Entry 7VVL (electron microscopy, 2.80 A resolution); this record covers chains B and R of the 6 polymer chains in the assembly.

# Chain B
Molecule: Guanine nucleotide-binding protein G(I)/G(S)/G(T) subunit beta-1
Organism: Rattus norvegicus
UniProt: P54311 (GBB1_RAT); residue numbers follow UniProt; this construct covers 2-340
Sequence (351 residues; row label = number of the first residue in the row; numbers below 1 keep their minus sign (Met-10 is residue -10)):
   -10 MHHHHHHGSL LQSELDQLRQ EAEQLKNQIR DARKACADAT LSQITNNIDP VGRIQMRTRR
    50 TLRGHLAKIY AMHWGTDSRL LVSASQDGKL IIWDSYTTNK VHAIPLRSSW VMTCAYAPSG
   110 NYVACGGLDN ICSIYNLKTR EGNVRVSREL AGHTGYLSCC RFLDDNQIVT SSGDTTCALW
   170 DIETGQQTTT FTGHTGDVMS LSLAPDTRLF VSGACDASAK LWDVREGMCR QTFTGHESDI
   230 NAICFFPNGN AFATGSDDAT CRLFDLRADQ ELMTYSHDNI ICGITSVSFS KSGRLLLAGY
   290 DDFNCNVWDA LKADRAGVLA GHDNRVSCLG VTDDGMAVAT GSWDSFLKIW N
Unresolved in the structure: -10 to 5
Differences from the reference sequence: expression tag (-10 to 1)
Curated features (UniProtKB/Swiss-Prot):
  - modified residue: Ser2 (N-acetylserine), His266 (Phosphohistidine)

# Chain R
Molecule: Parathyroid hormone/parathyroid hormone-related peptide receptor
Organism: Homo sapiens
UniProt: Q03431 (PTH1R_HUMAN); residue numbers follow UniProt; this construct covers 27-491
Sequence (473 residues; row label = number of the first residue in the row):
    19 DYKDDDDKDA DDVMTKEEQI FLLHRAQAQC EKRLKEVLQR PASIMESDKG WTSASTSGKP
    79 RKDKASGKLY PESEEDKEAP TGSRYRGRPC LPEWDHILCW PLGAPGEVVA VPCPDYIYDF
   139 NHKGHAYRRC DRNGSWELVP GHNRTWANYS ECVKFLTNET REREVFDRLG MIYTVGYSVS
   199 LASLTVAVLI LAYFRRLHCT RNYIHMHLFL SFMLRAVSIF VKDAVLYSGA TLDEAERLTE
   259 EELRAIAQAP PPPATAAAGY AGCRVAVTFF LYFLATNYYW ILVEGLYLHS LIFMAFFSEK
   319 KYLWGFTVFG WGLPAVFVAV WVSVRATLAN TGCWDLSSGN KKWIIQVPIL ASIVLNFILF
   379 INIVRVLATK LRETNAGRCD TRQQYRKLLK STLVLMPLFG VHYIVFMATP YTEVSGTLWQ
   439 VQMHYEMLFN SFQGFFVAII YCFCNGEVQA EIKKSWSRWT LALDFKRKAR SGS
Unresolved in the structure: 19-30, 50-107, 120-126, 247-277, 393-397, 478-491
Differences from the reference sequence: expression tag (19-26)
Cystine bridges: Cys281-Cys351

# Interface between chain B and chain R
Pairs across the interface (7; chain B residue first):
  Arg52(B) with Arg213(R)
  Ala309(B) with Arg476(R), hydrogen bond (backbone-side chain)
  Gly310(B) with Arg476(R)
  His311(B) with Arg476(R)
  Asp312(B) with Arg214(R); Lys472(R), salt bridge
  Phe335(B) with Arg214(R)

# Overview
6 residues of chain B and 4 residues of chain R are in contact; the contacts include 1 hydrogen bond and 1
salt bridge. Among the polar pairs are Asp312(B)-Lys472(R) and Ala309(B)-Arg476(R).
Here chain B is Guanine nucleotide-binding protein G(I)/G(S)/G(T) subunit beta-1 (Rattus norvegicus) and chain
R is Parathyroid hormone/parathyroid hormone-related peptide receptor (Homo sapiens). Entry 7VVL (PTH-bound
human PTH1R in complex with Gs (class2)) was determined by electron microscopy together with 7VVJ, 7VVK, 7VVM,
7VVN and 7VVO from the same study.
